3OS3 - chain A; structure by X-ray diffraction, 2.80 A resolution.

Chain A:
Protein: Dual specificity mitogen-activated protein kinase kinase 1
From: Homo sapiens
Notes: EC 2.7.12.2
UniProtKB: Q02750 (MP2K1_HUMAN); the construct lacks a stretch of the UniProt sequence and is renumbered around it, so the offset changes along the chain: 62-264 = UniProt 62-264; 297-302 = UniProt 265-270; 303-393 = UniProt 303-393
Chain sequence (307 residues; each row starts with the number of its first residue; note: 32 numbers in that range are skipped by the numbering (no residue carries them; nothing is unmodelled there)):
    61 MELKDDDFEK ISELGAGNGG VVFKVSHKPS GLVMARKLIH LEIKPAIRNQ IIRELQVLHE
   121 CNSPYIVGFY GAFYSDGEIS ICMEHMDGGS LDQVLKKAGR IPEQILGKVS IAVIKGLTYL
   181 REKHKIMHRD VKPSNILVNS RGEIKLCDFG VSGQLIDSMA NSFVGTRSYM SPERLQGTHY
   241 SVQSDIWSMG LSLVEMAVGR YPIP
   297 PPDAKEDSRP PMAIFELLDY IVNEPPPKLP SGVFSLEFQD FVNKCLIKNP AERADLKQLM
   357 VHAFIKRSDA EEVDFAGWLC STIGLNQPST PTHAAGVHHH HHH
Unresolved in the structure: 61, 297-307, 327-328, 379-399
Sequence notes: expression tag (61, 394-399)
Metal / ion sites: Mg2+: Asn195, Asp208 (together with ATP)
Small-molecule neighbours:
  - 3OS (2-[(4-ethynyl-2-fluorophenyl)amino]-3,4-difluoro-N-(2-hydroxyethoxy)-5-{[(2-hydroxyethoxy)imino]methyl}benzamide): Asn78, Gly79, Gly80, Lys97, Ile99, Leu115, Leu118, Ile126, Val127, Phe129, Ile141, Met143, Arg189, Asp208, Phe209, Gly210, Val211, Ser212, Leu215, Ile216, Met219, Ser222, Arg234
  - ATP (adenosine-5'-triphosphate): Leu74, Gly75, Ala76, Gly77, Asn78, Gly80, Val81, Val82, Ala95, Lys97, Val127, Met143, Glu144, His145, Met146, Ser150, Gln153, Asp190, Lys192, Ser194, Asn195, Leu197, Asp208
UniProt features mapped onto this chain:
  - region: Glu302 (RAF1-binding)
  - active site: Asp190 (Proton acceptor)
  - binding site (ATP): Leu74 to Val82, Lys97, Met143 to Met146, Ser150 to Gln153, Lys192 to Asn195, Asp208
  - binding site (U0126): Lys97, Asp208 to Val211
  - binding site (K-252a): Glu144 to Met146, Ser194
  - modified residue (Phosphoserine): Ser218, Ser222

Overview:
Ligands of chain A: ATP and compound 3OS. Asn195 and Asp208 form the Mg2+ site. From UniProt: active-site
residue Asp190, 23 ATP-binding residues, 5 U0126-binding residues and 4 K-252a-binding residues.
Chain A is Dual specificity mitogen-activated protein kinase kinase 1 (Homo sapiens); the structure,
Mitogen-activated protein kinase kinase 1 (MEK1) in complex with CH4858061 and MgATP, was determined by X-ray
diffraction (same publication as 3ORN).
